PDB entry 8VKR | electron microscopy, 5.90 A resolution (low resolution: residue-level contacts below are approximate; hydrogen-bond / salt-bridge calls are withheld) | chains F and G of the 204 polymer chains in the assembly

== Chain F ==
Molecule: Flagellar M-ring protein
From: Salmonella enterica subsp. enterica serovar Typhimurium
UniProtKB: P15928 (FLIF_SALTY); residue numbers follow UniProt; this construct covers 1-560
Chain sequence (560 residues; each row starts with the number of its first residue):
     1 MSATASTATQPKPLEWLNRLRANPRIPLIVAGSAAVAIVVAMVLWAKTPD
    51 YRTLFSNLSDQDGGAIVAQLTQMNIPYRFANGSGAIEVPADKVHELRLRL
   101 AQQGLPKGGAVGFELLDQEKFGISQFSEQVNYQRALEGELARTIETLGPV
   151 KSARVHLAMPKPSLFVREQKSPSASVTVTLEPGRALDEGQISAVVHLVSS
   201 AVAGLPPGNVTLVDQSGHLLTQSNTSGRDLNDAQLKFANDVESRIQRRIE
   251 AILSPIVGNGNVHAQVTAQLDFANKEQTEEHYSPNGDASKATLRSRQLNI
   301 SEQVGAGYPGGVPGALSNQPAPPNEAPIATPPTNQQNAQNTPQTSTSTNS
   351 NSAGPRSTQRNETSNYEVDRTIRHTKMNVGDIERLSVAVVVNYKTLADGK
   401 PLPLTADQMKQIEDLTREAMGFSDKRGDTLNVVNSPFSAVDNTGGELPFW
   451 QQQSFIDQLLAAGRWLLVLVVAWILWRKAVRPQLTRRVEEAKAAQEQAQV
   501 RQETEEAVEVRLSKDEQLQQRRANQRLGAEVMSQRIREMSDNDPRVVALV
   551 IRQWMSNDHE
Unresolved in the structure: 1-513

== Chain G ==
Molecule: Flagellar motor switch protein FliG
From: Salmonella enterica subsp. enterica serovar Typhimurium
UniProtKB: P0A1J9 (FLIG_SALTY); numbering as in UniProt (aligned over 1-331)
Chain sequence (331 residues; each row starts with the number of its first residue):
     1 MSNLSGTDKSVILLMTIGEDRAAEVFKHLSTREVQALSTAMANVRQISNK
    51 QLTDVLSEFEQEAEQFAALNINANEYLRSVLVKALGEERASSLLEDILET
   101 RDTTSGIETLNFMEPQSAADLIRDEHPQIIATILVHLKRSQAADILALFD
   151 ERLRHDVMLRIATFGGVQPAALAELTEVLNGLLDGQNLKRSKMGGVRTAA
   201 EIINLMKTQQEEAVITAVREFDGELAQKIIDEMFLFENLVDVDDRSIQRL
   251 LQEVDSESLLIALKGAEPPLREKFLRNMSQRAADILRDDLANRGPVRLSQ
   301 VENEQKAILLIVRRLAETGEMVIGSGEDTYV
Unresolved in the structure: 1-2, 169-171, 325-331
UniProt features mapped onto this chain:
  - motif: Glu125 to Gln128 (Part of the EHPQR-motif)
  - site: Arg160 (Part of the EHPQR-motif)

== How chain F and chain G interact ==
Contacting residue pairs - 19 pairs, chain F then chain G:
  Leu527(F) with Asn49(G)
  Gly528(F) with Asn49(G)
  Val531(F) with Asn49(G)
  Gln534(F) with Thr53(G)
  Val547(F) with Asn72(G)
  Ala548(F) with Asn70(G)
  Val550(F) with Asn72(G); Glu75(G)
  Ile551(F) with Asn70(G); Ile71(G); Asn72(G); Ala73(G)
  Arg552(F) with Ala67(G)
  Met555(F) with Phe66(G); Ala67(G)
  Ser556(F) with Ser10(G)
  His559(F) with Gly6(G)
  Glu560(F) with Gly6(G); Thr7(G)
Interface residues without a listed pair, chain F (16 interface residues in all): Asn524, Gln553, Trp554
Interface residues without a listed pair, chain G (16 interface residues in all): Glu24, Val25, Leu52, Leu56

== Summary ==
The chain F/chain G interface involves 16 residues from each chain.
Here chain F is Flagellar M-ring protein and chain G is Flagellar motor switch protein FliG, both from
Salmonella enterica subsp. enterica serovar Typhimurium. Entry 8VKR (CW Flagellar Switch Complex with extra
density - FliF, FliG, FliM, and FliN forming the C-ring ...) was determined by electron microscopy together
with 8T8P, 8VIB, 8VID and 8VKQ from the same study.
